Entry 2WIA (X-ray diffraction, 2.45 A resolution); this record covers chain A.

[Chain A]
Name: Ferrous iron transport protein B
Organism: Klebsiella pneumoniae
Notes: fragment: n-terminal intracellular domain, residues 1-267
UniProt: A6TF32 (A6TF32_KLEP7); residues 1-267 here = UniProt positions 1-267
Chain sequence (267 residues; numbered 1 to 267; the number before each row is that of its first residue):
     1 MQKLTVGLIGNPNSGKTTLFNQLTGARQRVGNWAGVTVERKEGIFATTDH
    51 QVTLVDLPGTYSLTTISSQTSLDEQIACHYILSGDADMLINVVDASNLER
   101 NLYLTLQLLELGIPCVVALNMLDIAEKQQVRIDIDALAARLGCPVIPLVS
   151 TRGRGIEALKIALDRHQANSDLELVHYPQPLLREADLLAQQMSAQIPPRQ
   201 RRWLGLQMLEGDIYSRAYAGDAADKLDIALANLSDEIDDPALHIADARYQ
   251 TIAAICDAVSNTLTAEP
Disordered / not traced: 65-68, 149-151, 261-267
Sequence notes: conflict Gln129 (Lys in A6TF32)
Bound ions: Mg2+ near Asp133 (its only coordinating residue here)

[Overview]
Chain A is Ferrous iron transport protein B (Klebsiella pneumoniae); the structure, Crystal Structures of the
N-terminal Intracellular Domain of FeoB from Klebsiella Pneumoniae in Apo Form, was determined by X-ray
diffraction (same publication as 3K53, 2WIB and 2WIC).
